PDB entry 9GYC | X-ray diffraction, 2.20 A resolution | chains A and B

[Chain A]
Protein: Vitamin D3 receptor A
From: Danio rerio
UniProtKB: Q9PTN2 (VDRA_DANRE); residues 156-453 here = UniProt positions 156-453
Chain sequence (302 residues; each row starts with the number of its first residue):
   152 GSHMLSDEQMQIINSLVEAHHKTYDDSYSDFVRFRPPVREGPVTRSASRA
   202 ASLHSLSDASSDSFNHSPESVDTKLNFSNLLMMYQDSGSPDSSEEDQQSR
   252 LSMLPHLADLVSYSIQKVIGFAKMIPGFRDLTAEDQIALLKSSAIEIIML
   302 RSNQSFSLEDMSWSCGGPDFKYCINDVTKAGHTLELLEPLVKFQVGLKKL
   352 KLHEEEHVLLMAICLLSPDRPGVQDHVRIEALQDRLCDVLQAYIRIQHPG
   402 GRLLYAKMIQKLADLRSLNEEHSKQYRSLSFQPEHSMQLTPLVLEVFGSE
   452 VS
Not modelled in the structure: 152-153, 191-250, 453
Differences from the reference sequence: expression tag (152-155)
Small-molecule neighbours: A1IQP ((1R,3S,5Z)-5-[(2E)-2-[(1R,3AS,7AR)-1-[(2R)-5-[tert-butyl(dimethyl)silyl]pent-4-yn-2-yl]-7A-methyl-2,3,3A,5,6,7-hexahydro-1H-inden-4-ylidene]ethylidene]-4-methylidene-cyclohexane-1,3-diol): Y175, Y179, F182, L255, L258, A259, L261, V262, S265, I296, I299, M300, R302, S303, S306, W314, C316, Y323, V328, A331, H333, L337, L341, H423, Y427, L430, L440, F448
Curated features (UniProtKB/Swiss-Prot):
  - region: K274 to K292 (Interaction with coactivator LXXLL motif)
  - motif: P442 to S450 (9aaTAD)
  - binding site (calcitriol): Y175, S265, R302, S306, H333, H423

[Chain B]
Protein: Nuclear receptor coactivator 2
UniProtKB: Q15596 (NCOA2_HUMAN); numbering as in UniProt (aligned over 686-698)
Chain sequence (13 residues; each row starts with the number of its first residue):
   686 KHKILHRLLQDSS
Not modelled in the structure: 696-698

[How chain A and chain B interact]
Residue-residue contacts - 27 pairs, chain A then chain B:
  I270(A) - L690(B)  hydrophobic
  I270(A) - L693(B)  hydrophobic
  I270(A) - L694(B)  hydrophobic
  K274(A) - L693(B)  hydrogen bond (side chain-backbone)
  K274(A) - L694(B)
  K274(A) - Q695(B)
  R280(A) - L694(B)
  R280(A) - Q695(B)  hydrogen bond
  Q287(A) - L694(B)
  I288(A) - H687(B)
  I288(A) - L690(B)  hydrophobic
  I288(A) - H691(B)
  I288(A) - L694(B)  hydrophobic
  L291(A) - L694(B)  hydrophobic
  K292(A) - H687(B)
  P442(A) - I689(B)  hydrophobic
  L443(A) - I689(B)  hydrophobic
  L443(A) - L693(B)  hydrophobic
  E446(A) - H687(B)
  E446(A) - K688(B)
  E446(A) - I689(B)  hydrogen bond (side chain-backbone)
  E446(A) - L690(B)  hydrogen bond (side chain-backbone)
  V447(A) - L690(B)  hydrophobic
  E451(A) - K686(B)
  E451(A) - H687(B)  hydrogen bond (backbone-side chain)
  V452(A) - K686(B)  hydrogen bond (backbone-side chain)
  V452(A) - H687(B)
Interface residues without a listed pair, chain A (15 interface residues in all): F279, A284

[Overview]
15 residues of chain A and 9 residues of chain B are in contact, with 6 hydrogen bonds. Polar pairs include
K274(A)-L693(B), R280(A)-Q695(B) and E446(A)-I689(B). Ligands of chain A: compound A1IQP. From UniProt: 6
calcitriol-binding residues on chain A.
Here chain A is Vitamin D3 receptor A (Danio rerio) and chain B is Nuclear receptor coactivator 2. Entry 9GYC
(Vitamin D receptor in complex with Sila-d) was determined by X-ray diffraction, deposited together with 9GY8,
9GYA, 9GYJ and 9GYK.
